PDB entry 6DLV | electron microscopy, 10.10 A resolution (very low resolution: no residue pairs are listed; an interface is given only as per-side residue counts) | chains c and f of the 4 polymer chains in the assembly

# Chain c (and f)
Molecule: Dynamin-1
Source organism: Homo sapiens
Notes: EC 3.6.5.5; chain f of this document is another copy of the same molecule, construct and numbering; everything in this record applies to it too
UniProtKB: Q05193 (DYN1_HUMAN), isoform Q05193-3; numbering as in UniProt (aligned over 1-748)
Chain sequence (748 residues; row label = number of the first residue in the row):
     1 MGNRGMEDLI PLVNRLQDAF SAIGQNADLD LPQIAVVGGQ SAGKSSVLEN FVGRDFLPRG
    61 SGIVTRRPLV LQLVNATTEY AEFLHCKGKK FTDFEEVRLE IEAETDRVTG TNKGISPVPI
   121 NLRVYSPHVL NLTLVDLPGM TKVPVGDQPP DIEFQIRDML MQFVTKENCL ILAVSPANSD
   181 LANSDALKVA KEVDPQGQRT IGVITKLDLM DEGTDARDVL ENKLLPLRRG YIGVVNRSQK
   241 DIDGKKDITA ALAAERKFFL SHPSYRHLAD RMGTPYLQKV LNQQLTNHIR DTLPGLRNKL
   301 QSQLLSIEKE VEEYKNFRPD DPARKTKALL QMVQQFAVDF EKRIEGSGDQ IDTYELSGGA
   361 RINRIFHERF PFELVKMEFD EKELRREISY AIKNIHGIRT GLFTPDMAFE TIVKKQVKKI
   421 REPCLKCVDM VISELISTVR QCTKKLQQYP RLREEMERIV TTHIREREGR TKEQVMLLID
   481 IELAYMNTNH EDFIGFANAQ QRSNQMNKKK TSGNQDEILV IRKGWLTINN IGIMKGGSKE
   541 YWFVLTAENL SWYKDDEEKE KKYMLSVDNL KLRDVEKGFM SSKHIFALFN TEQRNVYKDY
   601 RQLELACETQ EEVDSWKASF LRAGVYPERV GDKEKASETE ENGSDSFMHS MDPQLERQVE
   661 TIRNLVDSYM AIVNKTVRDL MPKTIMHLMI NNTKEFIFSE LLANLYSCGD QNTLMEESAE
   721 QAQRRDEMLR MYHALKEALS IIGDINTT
Unresolved in the structure: 346-358, 497-519, 626-652, 748 (chain f: 1-6, 346-358, 396-400, 499-520, 629-648)
UniProt features mapped onto this chain:
  - region: Gly38 to Ser45 (G1 motif), Val64 to Arg66 (G2 motif), Asp136 to Gly139 (G3 motif), Thr205 to Asp208 (G4 motif), Val235 to Ser238 (G5 motif)
  - binding site (GDP): Ser41, Gly43, Lys44, Ser45, Ser46, Arg59, Gly60, Lys206, Asp208, Asp211, Asn236, Arg237, Gln239
  - modified residue: Tyr80 (Phosphotyrosine), Tyr125 (3'-nitrotyrosine), Ser306 (Phosphoserine), Ser347 (Phosphoserine), Tyr354 (Phosphotyrosine), Ser512 (Phosphoserine)
  - natural variant: Ala177 (A177P: In DEE31A), Lys206 (K206N: In DEE31A), Arg237 (R237W: In DEE31A), Gly359 (G359A: In DEE31A)
  - mutagenesis: Gln40 (Q40E: Impairs assembly-stimulated GTPase activity. Does not affect basal GTPase activity. Does not affect membrane binding. Does not affect self-assembly. Completely inhibits receptor internalization), Ser41 (S41A: Impairs assembly-stimulated GTPase activity. Does not affect basal GTPase activity. Does not affect membrane binding. Does not affect self-assembly), Lys44 (K44A: Inhibits receptor-mediated endocytosis. Significantly decreases endocytosis. Impairs receptor-mediated endocytosis. Impairs receptor-mediated endocytosis; when associated with 591-K--T-602 ...), Asp180 (D180A: Inhibits assembly-stimulated GTPase activity. Significantly increases basal GTPase activity Does not affect membrane binding. Does not affect self-assembly), Arg290 (R290A: Does not significantly affect receptor-mediated endocytosis; when associated with A-291 and A-292), Asp291 (D291A: Does not significantly affect receptor-mediated endocytosis; when associated with A-290 and A-292), Thr292 (T292A: Does not significantly affect receptor-mediated endocytosis; when associated with A-290 and A-291; T292A: Substantially reduces receptor-mediated endocytosis ...), Leu293 (L293A: Substantially reduces receptor-mediated endocytosis; whena ssociated with A-292 and A-294), Pro294 (P294A: Does not significantly affect receptor-mediated endocytosis. Substantially reduces receptor-mediated endocytosis; whena ssociated with A-292 and A-293), Leu330 (L330R: Significantly decreases receptor-mediated endocytosis; when associated with R-334 and R-702), Gln334 (Q334R: Significantly decreases receptor-mediated endocytosis; when associated with R-330 and R-702), Asp406 (D406R: Significantly decreases receptor-mediated endocytosis; when associated with R-407 and W-488), 4 further mutagenesis entries in UniProt

# Chain c / chain f interface
At this resolution (10 A) residue pairs are not listed: 10 residues of chain c and 10 of chain f lie at the interface.

# Summary
Chain c and chain f each contribute 10 residues to their interface. From UniProt: 13 GDP-binding residues and
27 mutagenesis sites on chain c.
Chain c and chain f are both Dynamin-1 (Homo sapiens); the structure, Cryo-EM of the GTP-bound human dynamin-1
polymer assembled on the membrane in the super constricted state, was determined by electron microscopy,
deposited together with 6DLU.
